PDB entry 1YA3 | X-ray diffraction, 2.34 A resolution | chain A

[Chain A]
Name: Mineralocorticoid receptor
Organism: Homo sapiens
Notes: fragment: ligand-binding domain
Reference sequence: P08235 (MCR_HUMAN); residues 731-984 here = UniProt positions 731-984
Sequence (255 residues; numbered 730 to 984; the number before each row is that of its first residue):
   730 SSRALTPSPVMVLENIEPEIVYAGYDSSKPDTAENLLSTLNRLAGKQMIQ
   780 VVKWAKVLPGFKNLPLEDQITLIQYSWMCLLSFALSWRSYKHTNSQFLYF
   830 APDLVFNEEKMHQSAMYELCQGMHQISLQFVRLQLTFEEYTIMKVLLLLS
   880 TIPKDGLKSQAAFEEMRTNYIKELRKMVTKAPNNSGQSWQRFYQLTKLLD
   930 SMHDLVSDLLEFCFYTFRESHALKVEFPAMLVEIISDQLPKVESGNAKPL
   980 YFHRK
Unresolved in the structure: 730-736, 755-759, 909-916, 983-984
Construct notes: cloning artifact (730); engineered mutation L810 (Ser in P08235), A910 (Cys in P08235)
Small-molecule neighbours: progesterone (STR): L766, L769, N770, L772, A773, Q776, W806, M807, L810, S811, L814, R817, F829, M845, L848, M852, L938, F941, C942, T945
UniProt features mapped onto this chain:
  - region: K782 to K785 (Important for coactivator binding)
  - binding site (21-hydroxyprogesterone): N770, Q776, R817, T945
  - binding site (aldosterone): N770, Q776, R817, T945
  - binding site (progesterone): N770, Q776, R817, T945
  - natural variant: P759 (P759S: In PHA1A), L769 (L769P: In PHA1A), N770 (N770K: In PHA1A), Q776 (Q776R: In PHA1A), S805 (S805P: In PHA1A), L810 (S810L: In EOHSEP; this construct carries the variant), S815 (S815R: In PHA1A), S818 (S818L: In PHA1A), L924 (L924P: In PHA1A), E972 (E972G: In PHA1A), L979 (L979P: In PHA1A)
  - mutagenesis: S767 (S767N: Loss of transcription transactivation; S767Q: Strong decrease of transcription transactivation), N770 (N770A/D/H/Q/S/T: Abolishes aldosterone binding and transcription transactivation), Q776 (Q776A: Reduces aldosterone binding and transcription transactivation), K782 (K782E: Decreased coactivator binding), K785 (K785E: Loss of coactivator binding), E796 (E796R: Decreased coactivator binding), C808 (C808S: Increases aldosterone-binding), R817 (R817A: Reduces aldosterone binding and transcription transactivation), C849 (C849S: Strongly decreases affinity for aldosterone and transcription transactivation), C942 (C942S: Abolishes steroid binding and transcription transactivation), T945 (T945A: Decreases aldosterone-binding and cortisol-binding), L952 (L952A: Reduces transcription transactivation), 4 further mutagenesis entries in UniProt

[In short]
Chain A binds progesterone. UniProt lists 4 residues binding 21-hydroxyprogesterone, 4 aldosterone-binding
residues, 4 progesterone-binding residues and 16 mutagenesis sites.
Chain A is Mineralocorticoid receptor (Homo sapiens); the structure, Crystal structure of the human
mineralocorticoid receptor ligand-binding domain bound to progesterone and harboring the S810L ..., was
determined by X-ray diffraction (same publication as 1Y9R).
